7AZA - chain A; structure by X-ray diffraction, 1.10 A resolution.

# Chain A
Molecule: Triosephosphate isomerase
Organism: Leishmania mexicana
Notes: EC 5.3.1.1
UniProt: P48499 (TPIS_LEIME); residues 0-250 here correspond to UniProt positions 1-251 (UniProt number = residue number + 1)
Amino-acid sequence (251 residues; numbered 0 to 250; the number before each row is that of its first residue; numbering starts at 0):
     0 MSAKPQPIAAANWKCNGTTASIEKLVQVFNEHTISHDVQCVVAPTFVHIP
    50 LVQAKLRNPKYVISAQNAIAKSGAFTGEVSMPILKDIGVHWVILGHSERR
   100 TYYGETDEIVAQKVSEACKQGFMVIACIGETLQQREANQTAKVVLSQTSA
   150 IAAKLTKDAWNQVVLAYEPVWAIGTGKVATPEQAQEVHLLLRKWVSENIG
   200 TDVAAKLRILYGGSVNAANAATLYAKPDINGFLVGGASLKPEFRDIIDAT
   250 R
Disordered / not traced: 0-1
Construct notes: engineered mutation Q65 (Glu66 in P48499)
Residues lining bound ligands: phosphoglycolohydroxamic acid (PGH): N11, K13, H95, E97, E167, A171, I172, G173, G212, S213, V214, L232, V233, G234, G235
Swiss-Prot annotation at these positions:
  - active site: H95 (Electrophile), E167 (Proton acceptor)
  - binding site (substrate): N11, K13
From the paper describing this entry:
  - binding site for phosphoglycolohydroxamic acid: K13, H95, E167
  - mutagenesis - E65Q: unchanged catalytic activity (citing earlier work)
  - catalytic residues: H95 (from molecular simulation)

# Overview
Chain A binds phosphoglycolohydroxamic acid. From UniProt: active-site residues H95 and E167 and
substrate-binding residues N11 and K13. From the paper: the catalytic residue H95; E65Q leaves catalytic
activity unchanged.
Chain A is Triosephosphate isomerase (Leishmania mexicana); the structure, Perdeuterated E65Q-TIM complexed
with PHOSPHOGLYCOLOHYDROXAMATE, was determined by X-ray diffraction, deposited together with 7ABX, 7AZ3, 7AZ4
and 7AZ9.
